1HCY - chains C and D of the 6 polymer chains in the assembly; structure by X-ray diffraction, 3.20 A resolution.

# Chain C (and D)
Molecule: Arthropodan hemocyanin
From: Panulirus interruptus
Notes: chain D of this document is another copy of the same molecule, construct and numbering; everything in this record applies to it too
Reference sequence: P04254 (HCYA_PANIN); residue numbers follow UniProt; this construct covers 1-657
Chain sequence (657 residues; each row starts with the number of its first residue):
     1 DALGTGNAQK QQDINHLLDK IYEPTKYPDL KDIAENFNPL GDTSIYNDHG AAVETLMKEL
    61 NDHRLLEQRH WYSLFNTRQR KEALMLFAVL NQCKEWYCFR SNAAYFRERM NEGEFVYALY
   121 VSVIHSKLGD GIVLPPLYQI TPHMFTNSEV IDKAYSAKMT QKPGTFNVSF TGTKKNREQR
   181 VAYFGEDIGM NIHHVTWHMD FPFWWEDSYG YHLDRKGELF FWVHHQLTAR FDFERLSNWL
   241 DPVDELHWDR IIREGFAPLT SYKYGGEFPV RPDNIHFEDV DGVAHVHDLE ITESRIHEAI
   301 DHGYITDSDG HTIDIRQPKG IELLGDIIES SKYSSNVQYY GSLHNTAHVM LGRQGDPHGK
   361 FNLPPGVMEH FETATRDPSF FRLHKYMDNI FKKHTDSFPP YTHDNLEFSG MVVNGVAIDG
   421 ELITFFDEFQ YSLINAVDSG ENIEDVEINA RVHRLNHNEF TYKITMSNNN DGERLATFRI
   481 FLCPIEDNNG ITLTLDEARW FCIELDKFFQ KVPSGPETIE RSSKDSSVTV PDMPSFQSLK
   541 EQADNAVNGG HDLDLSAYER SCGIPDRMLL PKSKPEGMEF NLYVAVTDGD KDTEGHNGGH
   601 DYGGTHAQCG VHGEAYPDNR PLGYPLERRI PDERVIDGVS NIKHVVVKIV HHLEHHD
Disordered / not traced: 597-605, 654-657
Sequence notes: conflict Asp32 (Glu in P04254), Pro163 (Gln in P04254), Asn458 (Lys in P04254), Ser514 (Lys in P04254)
Curated features (UniProtKB/Swiss-Prot):
  - binding site (Cu cation): His194, His198, His224, His344, His348, His384
  - glycosylation: Asn167 (N-linked (GlcNAc...) asparagine)
Cystine bridges: Cys93-Cys98, Cys483-Cys502, Cys562-Cys609
Covalent attachments: N-acetylglucosamine (NAG) linked to Asn167

# Interface between chain C and chain D
Contacting residue pairs (10; chain C residue first):
  Lys175(C) - Asn489(D)
  Lys175(C) - Ile491(D)
  Asn176(C) - Asn489(D)
  Asn176(C) - Ile491(D)
  Arg180(C) - Asn488(D)
  Arg180(C) - Asn489(D)
  Asn489(C) - Lys175(D)
  Asn489(C) - Arg180(D)
  Ile491(C) - Lys175(D)
  Glu576(C) - Glu576(D)
Interface residues without a listed pair, chain C (9 interface residues in all): Lys174, Asn488, Gly490
Interface residues without a listed pair, chain D (9 interface residues in all): Lys174, Asn176, Gly490

# Summary
The chain C/chain D interface involves 9 residues from each chain. N-acetylglucosamine is covalently linked to
Asn167(C). UniProt lists 6 Cu cation-binding residues on chain C.
Both chains are Arthropodan hemocyanin (Panulirus interruptus). Entry 1HCY (Crystal structure of hexameric
haemocyanin from panulirus interruptus refined at 3.2 angstroms resolution) was determined by X-ray
diffraction, deposited together with 1HC1.
